Entry 1M8K (X-ray diffraction, 3.00 A resolution); this record covers chains A and B of the 3 polymer chains in the assembly.

# Chain A (and B)
Molecule: Nicotinamide-nucleotide Adenylyltransferase
Source organism: Methanothermobacter thermautotrophicus
Notes: EC 2.7.7.1; chain B of this document is another copy of the same molecule, construct and numbering; everything in this record applies to it too
Reference sequence: O26253 (NADM_METTH); residues 4-181 here correspond to UniProt positions 1-178 (UniProt number = residue number - 3)
Chain sequence (181 residues; numbered 1 to 181; the number before each row is that of its first residue):
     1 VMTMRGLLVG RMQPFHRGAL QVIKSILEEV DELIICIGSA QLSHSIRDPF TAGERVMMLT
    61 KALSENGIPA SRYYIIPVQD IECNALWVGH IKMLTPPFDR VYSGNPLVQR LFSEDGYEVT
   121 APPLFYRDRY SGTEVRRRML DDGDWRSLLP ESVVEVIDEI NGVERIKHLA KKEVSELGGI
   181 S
Disordered / not traced: 1-2, 172-181
Differences from the reference sequence: cloning artifact (1-3); engineered mutation Ala19 (His16 in O26253)
Ligand contacts: NAD (nicotinamide-adenine-dinucleotide): Val9, Gly10, Arg11, Val22, Gly38, Ser39, Asp80, Ile81, Cys83, Asn84, Trp87, Asn105, Leu107, Val108, Leu111, Pro122, Leu124, Phe125, Tyr126, Ser131

# Chain A / chain B interface
Residue-residue contacts - 19 pairs, chain A then chain B:
  Glu82(A) - Gln41(B)
  Cys83(A) - Gln41(B)
  Asn84(A) - Ser43(B)  hydrogen bond (side chain-backbone)
  Asn84(A) - His44(B)
  Ala85(A) - Ser43(B)
  Ala85(A) - Thr51(B)
  Pro106(A) - His168(B)
  Pro106(A) - Leu169(B)
  Pro106(A) - Lys171(B)
  Leu107(A) - His44(B)
  Leu107(A) - Leu169(B)  hydrophobic
  Gln109(A) - His168(B)
  Arg110(A) - Asn161(B)
  Arg110(A) - Glu164(B)  salt bridge
  Arg110(A) - Arg165(B)
  Arg110(A) - Leu169(B)
  Leu111(A) - His44(B)
  Glu114(A) - His44(B)  salt bridge
  Glu114(A) - Arg165(B)  salt bridge

# Summary
Chain A and chain B each contribute 10 residues to their interface; the contacts include 1 hydrogen bond and 3
salt bridges. Among the polar pairs are Arg110(A)-Glu164(B), Glu114(A)-His44(B) and Glu114(A)-Arg165(B).
Ligands of chain A: NAD.
Both chains are Nicotinamide-nucleotide Adenylyltransferase (Methanothermobacter thermautotrophicus). Entry
1M8K (Crystal Structure Of Methanobacterium Thermoautotrophicum Nicotinamide Mononucleotide
Adenylyltransferase Mutant H19A complexed with NAD) was determined by X-ray diffraction, deposited together
with 1M8F, 1M8G and 1M8J.
